4M44 - chains D and F of the 6 polymer chains in the assembly; structure by X-ray diffraction, 2.50 A resolution.

[Chain D (and F)]
Name: Hemagglutinin HA2
From: Influenza B virus
Notes: fragment: Hemagglutinin HA2; chain F of this document is another copy of the same molecule, construct and numbering; everything in this record applies to it too
UniProtKB: A3DQM7 (A3DQM7_9INFB); residues 1-176 here correspond to UniProt positions 362-537 (UniProt number = residue number + 361)
Amino-acid sequence (182 residues; row label = number of the first residue in the row):
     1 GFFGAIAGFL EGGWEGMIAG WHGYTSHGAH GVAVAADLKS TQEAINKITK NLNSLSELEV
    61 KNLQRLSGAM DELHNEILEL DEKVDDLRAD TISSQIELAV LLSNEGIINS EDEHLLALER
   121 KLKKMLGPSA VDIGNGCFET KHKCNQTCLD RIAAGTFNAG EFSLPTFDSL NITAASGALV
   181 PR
Unresolved in the structure: 1, 172-182 (chain F: 1, 173-182)
Disulfide bonds: Cys144-Cys148
Glycans and other covalent adducts: N-acetylglucosamine (NAG) linked to Asn145
Construct notes: expression tag (177-182)

[Interface between chain D and chain F]
Pairs across the interface (59):
  Phe2(D) - Glu43(F)
  Phe2(D) - Lys47(F)
  Phe2(D) - Glu113(F)
  Phe2(D) - His114(F)
  Phe3(D) - Glu113(F)
  Phe3(D) - Leu116(F)  hydrophobic
  Phe3(D) - Ala117(F)
  Ala5(D) - Lys39(F)
  Ile6(D) - Ser40(F)
  Ile6(D) - Glu43(F)
  Ile6(D) - His114(F)
  Ile6(D) - Ala117(F)  hydrophobic
  Ile6(D) - Leu118(F)  hydrophobic
  Ile6(D) - Lys121(F)
  Ala7(D) - Ala117(F)
  Ala7(D) - Arg120(F)
  Phe9(D) - Arg120(F)
  Leu10(D) - Ile172(F)  hydrophobic
  Trp14(D) - Ile172(F)  hydrophobic
  His27(D) - Leu170(F)
  Glu76(D) - Gly68(F)
  Glu76(D) - His74(F)  salt bridge
  Glu76(D) - Ile77(F)
  Ile77(D) - Ile77(F)  hydrophobic
  Glu79(D) - Leu66(F)
  Glu79(D) - Ser67(F)  hydrogen bond (side chain-backbone)
  Glu79(D) - Gly68(F)  hydrogen bond (side chain-backbone)
  Leu80(D) - Leu66(F)  hydrophobic
  Leu80(D) - Ile77(F)
  Leu80(D) - Leu80(F)  hydrophobic
  Leu80(D) - Asp81(F)
  Lys83(D) - Gln64(F)  hydrogen bond (side chain-backbone)
  Lys83(D) - Asp81(F)  salt bridge
  Lys83(D) - Asp85(F)  salt bridge
  Val84(D) - Val84(F)  hydrophobic
  Asp86(D) - Lys61(F)
  Leu87(D) - Leu63(F)  hydrophobic
  Leu87(D) - Val84(F)  hydrophobic
  Asp90(D) - Val60(F)
  Asp90(D) - Lys61(F)  hydrogen bond (side chain-backbone)
  Thr91(D) - Thr91(F)
  Thr91(D) - Ile92(F)
  Thr91(D) - Gln95(F)
  Ser94(D) - Leu58(F)
  Ser94(D) - Gln95(F)
  Gln95(D) - Gln95(F)
  Leu101(D) - Ser54(F)
  Leu102(D) - Leu102(F)  hydrophobic
  Leu116(D) - Arg120(F)
  Glu119(D) - Arg120(F)  salt bridge
  Val131(D) - Phe167(F)  hydrophobic
  Asp132(D) - Lys123(F)
  Asp132(D) - Phe167(F)
  Ile133(D) - Lys123(F)
  Ile133(D) - Lys124(F)  hydrogen bond (backbone-backbone)
  Ile133(D) - Phe167(F)  hydrophobic
  Gly134(D) - Arg120(F)  hydrogen bond (backbone-side chain)
  Gly134(D) - Lys123(F)
  Asn135(D) - Lys124(F)
Also at the interface, not in a pair above, chain D (32 interface residues in all): Leu98, Gly136
Also at the interface, not in a pair above, chain F (40 interface residues in all): Glu59, Ala69, Arg88, Ala99, Ser110

[Summary]
The interface between chain D and chain F involves 32 residues on one side and 40 on the other, with 6
hydrogen bonds and 4 salt bridges. Polar contacts include Glu76(D)-His74(F), Lys83(D)-Asp81(F) and
Lys83(D)-Asp85(F). N-acetylglucosamine is covalently linked to Asn145(D).
Both chains are Hemagglutinin HA2 (Influenza B virus). Entry 4M44 (Crystal structure of hemagglutinin of
influenza virus B/Yamanashi/166/1998 in complex with avian-like receptor LSTa) was determined by X-ray
diffraction together with 4M40 from the same study.
